6FYW - chains A and B of the 3 polymer chains in the assembly; structure by X-ray diffraction, 2.20 A resolution.

== Chain A ==
Molecule: Hemagglutinin
Organism: Influenza B virus (B/Brisbane/60/2008)
UniProtKB: C0LT35 (C0LT35_9INFB); the construct lacks a stretch of the UniProt sequence, so the offset changes along the chain: 1-163 = UniProt 16-178; 164-344 = UniProt 182-362
Chain sequence (347 residues; row label = number of the first residue in the row; a row labelled like 163A-163C holds insertion residues (163A, then the next letters in order)):
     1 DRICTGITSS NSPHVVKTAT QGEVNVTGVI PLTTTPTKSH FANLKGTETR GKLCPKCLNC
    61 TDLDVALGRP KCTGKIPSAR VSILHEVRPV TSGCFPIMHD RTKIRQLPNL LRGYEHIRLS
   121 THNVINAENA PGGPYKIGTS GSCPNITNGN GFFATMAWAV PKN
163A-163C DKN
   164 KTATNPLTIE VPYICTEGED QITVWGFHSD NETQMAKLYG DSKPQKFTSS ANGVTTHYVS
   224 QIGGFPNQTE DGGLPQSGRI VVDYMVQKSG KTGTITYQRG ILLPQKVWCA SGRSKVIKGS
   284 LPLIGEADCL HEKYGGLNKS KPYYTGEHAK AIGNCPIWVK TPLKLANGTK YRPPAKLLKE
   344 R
Not modelled in the structure: 1-4, 338-344
Disulfide bonds: Cys-54/Cys-57, Cys-60/Cys-72, Cys-94/Cys-143, Cys-178/Cys-272, Cys-292/Cys-318
Covalently attached groups: N-acetylglucosamine (NAG) linked to Asn-25, Asn-145, Asn-194, Asn-230, Asn-301, Asn-330
What the authors report for this chain:
  - post-translational modification sites: Asn-301, Asn-330

== Chain B ==
Molecule: Hemagglutinin
Organism: Influenza B virus (B/Brisbane/60/2008)
UniProtKB: C0LT35 (C0LT35_9INFB); residues 348-526 here correspond to UniProt positions 363-541 (UniProt number = residue number + 15)
Chain sequence (179 residues; row label = number of the first residue in the row):
   348 GFFGAIAGFL EGGWEGMIAG WHGYTSHGAH GVAVAADLKS TQEAINKITK NLNSLSELEV
   408 KNLQRLSGAM DELHNEILEL DEKVDDLRAD TISSQIELAV LLSNEGIINS EDEHLLALER
   468 KLKKMLGPSA VEIGNGCFET KHKCNQTCLD RIAAGTFDAG EFSLPTFDSL NITAASSGR
Not modelled in the structure: 348-367, 373-380, 481-526
Construct notes: conflict Ser-524 (Leu539 in C0LT35), Gly-525 (Asn540 in C0LT35), Arg-526 (Asp541 in C0LT35)

== Interface between chain A and chain B ==
Residue-residue contacts (84):
  Thr-5(A) with Gly-370(B), hydrogen bond (side chain-backbone); Tyr-371(B); Leu-465(B)
  Gly-6(A) with His-369(B); Gly-370(B), hydrogen bond (backbone-backbone)
  Ile-7(A) with Trp-368(B); His-369(B); Leu-462(B), hydrophobic
  Thr-8(A) with Trp-368(B), hydrogen bond (backbone-side chain)
  Ser-9(A) with Trp-368(B)
  Val-16(A) with Asn-451(B)
  Lys-17(A) with Leu-448(B); Asn-451(B), hydrogen bond (backbone-side chain)
  Thr-18(A) with Leu-448(B); Glu-452(B); Ile-455(B)
  Ala-19(A) with Leu-448(B), hydrogen bond (backbone-backbone); Leu-449(B), hydrophobic; Glu-452(B), hydrogen bond (backbone-side chain)
  Thr-20(A) with Glu-452(B), hydrogen bond
  Gln-21(A) with Glu-452(B), hydrogen bond; Asn-456(B), hydrogen bond
  Val-24(A) with Ile-455(B), hydrophobic
  Val-26(A) with Ile-455(B), hydrophobic
  Leu-32(A) with Leu-399(B), hydrophobic; Val-447(B), hydrophobic
  Leu-84(A) with Arg-412(B)
  Arg-88(A) with Glu-419(B)
  Lys-103(A) with Leu-420(B)
  Gln-106(A) with Met-417(B); Asp-418(B)
  Asn-109(A) with Met-417(B)
  Leu-110(A) with Met-417(B)
  Gly-113(A) with Ser-414(B), hydrogen bond (backbone-side chain)
  Tyr-247(A) with Leu-420(B)
  Arg-276(A) with Ser-414(B)
  Ser-277(A) with Ser-414(B), hydrogen bond (backbone-side chain)
  Lys-278(A) with Gln-411(B)
  Val-279(A) with Gln-411(B); Arg-412(B), hydrogen bond (backbone-backbone)
  Ile-280(A) with Gln-411(B)
  Lys-281(A) with Arg-412(B)
  Pro-305(A) with Leu-402(B)
  Tyr-306(A) with Leu-402(B), hydrogen bond (side chain-backbone); Leu-405(B); Ile-443(B)
  His-311(A) with Leu-410(B); Asp-432(B); Ala-436(B)
  Lys-313(A) with Leu-410(B); Gln-411(B), hydrogen bond (side chain-backbone); Arg-412(B); Asp-428(B), salt bridge; Asp-432(B), salt bridge
  Ala-314(A) with Asn-409(B); Leu-410(B), hydrogen bond (backbone-backbone)
  Ile-315(A) with Gln-411(B)
  Gly-316(A) with Asn-409(B), hydrogen bond (backbone-side chain)
  Cys-318(A) with Asn-409(B)
  Ile-320(A) with Val-407(B), hydrophobic; Ile-439(B), hydrophobic; Ile-443(B), hydrophobic
  Trp-321(A) with Ala-436(B); Ser-440(B)
  Val-322(A) with Ser-440(B); Ile-443(B), hydrophobic
  Lys-323(A) with Ser-440(B), hydrogen bond (backbone-side chain)
  Leu-326(A) with Ile-443(B), hydrophobic; Glu-444(B)
  Lys-327(A) with Val-447(B); Asn-451(B), hydrogen bond (backbone-side chain)
  Leu-328(A) with Leu-399(B), hydrophobic; Leu-402(B), hydrophobic; Ser-450(B); Asn-451(B); Ile-454(B), hydrophobic
  Ala-329(A) with Asn-451(B), hydrogen bond (backbone-side chain); Ile-454(B)
  Asn-330(A) with Ile-395(B)
  Thr-332(A) with Glu-458(B)
  Lys-333(A) with Ile-455(B); Glu-458(B), hydrogen bond (backbone-side chain); Asp-459(B), salt bridge
  Arg-335(A) with Glu-458(B), salt bridge
Also at the interface, not in a pair above, chain A (52 interface residues in all): Ile-30, Glu-295, Thr-324, Gly-331
Also at the interface, not in a pair above, chain B (45 interface residues in all): Asn-398, Ser-403, Gly-415, Leu-445, His-461, Glu-466, Leu-469

== Overview ==
52 residues of chain A and 45 residues of chain B are in contact, with 20 hydrogen bonds and 4 salt bridges.
Polar pairs include Lys-313(A)/Asp-428(B), Lys-313(A)/Asp-432(B) and Lys-333(A)/Asp-459(B). Covalently linked
N-acetylglucosamine: at Asn-25(A), Asn-145(A), Asn-194(A), Asn-230(A), Asn-301(A) and Asn-330(A). From the
paper: modification sites Asn-301(A) and Asn-330(A).
Chain A is Hemagglutinin and chain B is Hemagglutinin, both from Influenza B virus (B/Brisbane/60/2008); the
structure, Structure of B/Brisbane/60/2008 Influenza Hemagglutinin in complex with SD83, was determined by
X-ray diffraction together with 6CNV, 6FYT and 6FYU from the same study.
